PDB entry 6N60 | X-ray diffraction, 3.68 A resolution | chains A and B of the 9 polymer chains in the assembly

Chain A (and B):
Protein: DNA-directed RNA polymerase subunit alpha
Organism: Escherichia coli
Notes: EC 2.7.7.6; fragment: N-terminal domain; chain B of this document is another copy of the same molecule, construct and numbering; everything in this record applies to it too
UniProt: P0A7Z4 (RPOA_ECOLI); numbering as in UniProt (aligned over 1-234)
Chain sequence (239 residues; numbered 1 to 239; the number before each row is that of its first residue):
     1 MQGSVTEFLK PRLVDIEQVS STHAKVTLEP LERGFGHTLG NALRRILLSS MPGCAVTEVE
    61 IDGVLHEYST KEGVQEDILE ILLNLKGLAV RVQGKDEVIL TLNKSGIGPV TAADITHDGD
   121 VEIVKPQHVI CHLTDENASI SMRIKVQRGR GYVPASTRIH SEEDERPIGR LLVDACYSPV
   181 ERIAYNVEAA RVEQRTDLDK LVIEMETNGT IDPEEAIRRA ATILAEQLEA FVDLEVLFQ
Disordered / not traced: 1-4, 236-239 (chain B: 1-5, 65-66, 159-170, 238-239)
Sequence notes: expression tag (235-239)
Swiss-Prot annotation at these positions:
  - region: Glu162 to Glu165 (Required for interaction with Crp at class II promoters)

How chain A and chain B interact:
Pairs across the interface - 34 pairs, chain A then chain B:
  Leu9(A) with Gln227(B)
  Lys10(A) with Glu226(B); Gln227(B)
  Pro11(A) with Gln227(B)
  Gly34(A) with Arg45(B), hydrogen bond (backbone-side chain)
  Phe35(A) with Ser50(B)
  His37(A) with Arg45(B)
  Thr38(A) with Ala42(B); Arg45(B), hydrogen bond
  Leu39(A) with Gln227(B)
  Asn41(A) with Asn41(B)
  Ala42(A) with Thr38(B)
  Arg45(A) with Gly34(B), hydrogen bond (side chain-backbone); His37(B); Thr38(B)
  Ile46(A) with Phe35(B), hydrophobic
  Ser50(A) with Phe35(B)
  Arg150(A) with Thr6(B); Glu7(B), hydrogen bond (side chain-backbone); Phe8(B)
  Arg218(A) with Phe231(B), hydrogen bond (side chain-backbone)
  Thr222(A) with Val232(B)
  Leu224(A) with Leu228(B), hydrophobic
  Glu226(A) with Phe8(B); Glu235(B)
  Gln227(A) with Leu9(B), hydrogen bond (side chain-backbone); Pro11(B); Leu31(B); Phe35(B)
  Leu228(A) with Ala221(B), hydrophobic; Leu224(B), hydrophobic
  Phe231(A) with Arg218(B); Ala221(B), hydrophobic
  Asp233(A) with Glu229(B)
Interface residues without a listed pair, chain A (30 interface residues in all): Arg12, Leu13, Arg33, Ser49, Ala221, Ile223, Ala225, Glu235
Interface residues without a listed pair, chain B (31 interface residues in all): Lys10, Glu32, Leu39, Ile46, Val153, Ile223, Asp233

Overview:
30 residues of chain A and 31 residues of chain B are in contact, with 6 hydrogen bonds. Among the polar pairs
are Gly34(A)-Arg45(B), Thr38(A)-Arg45(B) and Arg150(A)-Glu7(B).
Both chains are DNA-directed RNA polymerase subunit alpha (Escherichia coli). Entry 6N60 (Escherichia coli RNA
polymerase sigma70-holoenzyme bound to upstream fork promoter DNA and Microcin J25 (MccJ25)) was determined by
X-ray diffraction, deposited together with 6N61 and 6N62.
